PDB entry 8AAG | electron microscopy, 10.00 A resolution (very low resolution: no residue pairs are listed; an interface is given only as per-side residue counts) | chains J and C of the 11 polymer chains in the assembly

== Chain J ==
Molecule: DNA/RNA
Organism: synthetic construct
Sequence (197 nucleotides; each row starts with the number of its first residue; numbers below 1 keep their minus sign (A-98 is residue -98)):
   -98 ACTACGTAATATTGGCCAGCTAGGATATCACAATCCCGGTGCCGAGGCCG
   -48 CTCAATTGGTCGTAGACAGCTCTAGCACCGCTTAAACGCACGTACGGATT
     2 CCGTACGTGCGTTTAAGCGGTGCTAGAGCTGTCTACGACCAATTGAGCGG
    52 CCTCGGCACCGGGATTGTGATATCCTAGCTGGCCAATATTACGTAGT
Disordered / not traced: -98 to -93, 93-98

== Chain C ==
Name: Histone H2A type 1
Organism: Homo sapiens
Amino-acid sequence (129 residues; row label = number of the first residue in the row):
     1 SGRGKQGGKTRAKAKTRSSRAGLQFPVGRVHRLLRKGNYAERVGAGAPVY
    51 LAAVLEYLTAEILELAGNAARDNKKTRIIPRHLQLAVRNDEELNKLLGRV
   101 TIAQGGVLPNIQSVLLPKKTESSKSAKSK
Disordered / not traced: 1-13, 119-129

== Interface between chain J and chain C ==
At this resolution (10 A) residue pairs are not listed: 10 residues of chain J and 11 of chain C lie at the interface.

== Summary ==
10 residues of chain J face 11 of chain C across their interface.
Here chain J is DNA/RNA (synthetic construct) and chain C is Histone H2A type 1 (Homo sapiens). Entry 8AAG
(H1-bound palindromic nucleosome, state 1) was determined by electron microscopy.
